7TAW - chains K and X of the 24 polymer chains in the assembly; structure by electron microscopy, 2.70 A resolution.

# Chain K
Molecule: AcrIF24
Sequence (228 residues; each row starts with the number of its first residue):
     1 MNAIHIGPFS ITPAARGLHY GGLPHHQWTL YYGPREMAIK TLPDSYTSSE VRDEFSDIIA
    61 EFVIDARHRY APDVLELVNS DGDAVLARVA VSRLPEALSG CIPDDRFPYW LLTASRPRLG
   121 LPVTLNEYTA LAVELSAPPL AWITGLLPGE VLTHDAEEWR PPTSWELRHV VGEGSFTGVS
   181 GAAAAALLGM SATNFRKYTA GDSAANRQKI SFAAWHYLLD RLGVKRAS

# Chain X
Molecule: 19-nt DNA strand
Sequence (19 nucleotides; row label = number of the first residue in the row):
     1 TTAGCTCGAA TCGAGCTAT

# Interface between chain K and chain X
Pairs across the interface (14):
  Gly-189(K) / DG13(X)  phosphate contact
  Met-190(K) / DG13(X)  phosphate contact
  Ser-191(K) / DG13(X)  hydrogen bond to the phosphate
  Thr-193(K) / DA14(X)  hydrogen bond to the base
  Thr-193(K) / DG15(X)  base contact
  Asn-194(K) / DC12(X)  hydrogen bond to the phosphate
  Asn-194(K) / DG13(X)  phosphate contact
  Lys-197(K) / DC12(X)  base contact
  Lys-197(K) / DG13(X)  base contact
  Tyr-198(K) / DC12(X)  hydrogen bond to the phosphate
  Arg-207(K) / DT11(X)  phosphate contact
  Gln-208(K) / DT11(X)  sugar contact
  Gln-208(K) / DC12(X)  base contact
  Lys-209(K) / DT11(X)  hydrogen bond to the phosphate

# Overview
The interface between chain K and chain X involves 10 residues on one side and 5 on the other; the contacts
include 5 hydrogen bonds. Polar pairs include Thr-193(K)/DA14(X), Ser-191(K)/DG13(X) and Asn-194(K)/DC12(X).
Chain K is AcrIF24 and chain X is a 19-nt DNA strand; the structure, Cryo-EM structure of the
Csy-AcrIF24-promoter DNA dimer, was determined by electron microscopy together with 7T3J, 7T3K, 7T3L and 7TAX
from the same study.
